Entry 6U5K (electron microscopy, 3.50 A resolution); this record covers chains e and p of the 54 polymer chains in the assembly.

[Chain e (and p)]
Molecule: Sheath PA0622
Source organism: Pseudomonas aeruginosa (strain ATCC 15692 / DSM 22644 / CIP 104116 / JCM 14847 / LMG 12228 / 1C / PRS 101 / PAO1)
Notes: chain p of this document is another copy of the same molecule, construct and numbering; everything in this record applies to it too
UniProtKB: G3XD39 (G3XD39_PSEAE); numbering as in UniProt (aligned over 1-386)
Amino-acid sequence (386 residues; numbered 1 to 386; the number before each row is that of its first residue):
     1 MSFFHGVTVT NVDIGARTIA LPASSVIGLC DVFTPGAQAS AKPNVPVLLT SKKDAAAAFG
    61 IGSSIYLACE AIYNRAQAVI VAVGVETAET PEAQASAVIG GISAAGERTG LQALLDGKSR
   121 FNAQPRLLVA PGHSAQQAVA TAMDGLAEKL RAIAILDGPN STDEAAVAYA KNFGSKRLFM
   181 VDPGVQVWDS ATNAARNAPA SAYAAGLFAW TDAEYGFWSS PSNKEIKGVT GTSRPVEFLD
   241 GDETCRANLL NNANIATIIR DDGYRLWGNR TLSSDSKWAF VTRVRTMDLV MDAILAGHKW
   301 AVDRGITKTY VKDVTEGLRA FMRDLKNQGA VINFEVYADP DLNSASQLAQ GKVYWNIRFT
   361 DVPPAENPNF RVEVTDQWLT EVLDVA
Unresolved in the structure: 1, 385-386

[Chain e / chain p interface]
Residue-residue contacts (55):
  Glu92(e) - Trp188(p)
  Glu92(e) - Asn193(p)
  Ala93(e) - Asn193(p)
  Ser96(e) - Trp188(p)  hydrogen bond
  Ser96(e) - Ser190(p)
  Ser96(e) - Asn193(p)  hydrogen bond
  Ile99(e) - Trp188(p)
  Gly100(e) - Ser190(p)
  Ile102(e) - Lys52(p)
  Ile102(e) - Lys53(p)
  Ile102(e) - Ala56(p)  hydrophobic
  Ile102(e) - Ile61(p)
  Ile102(e) - Tyr66(p)
  Ser103(e) - Ile61(p)
  Ala104(e) - Ile61(p)
  Gly106(e) - Lys53(p)
  Arg108(e) - Lys53(p)
  Gln112(e) - Lys52(p)
  Gln137(e) - Thr230(p)  hydrogen bond
  Gln137(e) - Asp262(p)
  Ala138(e) - Trp188(p)  hydrophobic
  Thr141(e) - Lys227(p)  hydrogen bond (side chain-backbone)
  Thr141(e) - Gly228(p)
  Thr141(e) - Val229(p)  hydrogen bond (side chain-backbone)
  Asp144(e) - Lys227(p)  salt bridge
  Gly145(e) - Asn74(p)
  Gly145(e) - Lys227(p)
  Glu148(e) - Arg75(p)  salt bridge
  Glu148(e) - Lys227(p)  salt bridge
  Lys149(e) - Tyr73(p)  hydrogen bond (side chain-backbone)
  Lys149(e) - Ala76(p)
  Ala168(e) - Asp261(p)
  Lys171(e) - Asp261(p)
  Lys171(e) - Tyr264(p)
  Asn172(e) - Asp261(p)
  Asn172(e) - Asp262(p)
  Asn172(e) - Tyr264(p)
  Phe173(e) - Glu225(p)
  Phe173(e) - Tyr264(p)
  Gly174(e) - Glu225(p)
  Gly174(e) - Tyr264(p)
  Gly174(e) - Arg265(p)
  Ser175(e) - Glu225(p)  hydrogen bond (backbone-side chain)
  Ser175(e) - Lys227(p)
  Ser274(e) - Arg265(p)  hydrogen bond
  Asp341(e) - Asn327(p)  hydrogen bond (backbone-side chain)
  Leu342(e) - Asn327(p)
  Leu342(e) - Gln328(p)
  Ser344(e) - Asp324(p)
  Ser346(e) - Thr18(p)
  Ser346(e) - Ala320(p)  hydrogen bond (side chain-backbone)
  Ser346(e) - Asp324(p)  hydrogen bond
  Gln347(e) - Asp324(p)  hydrogen bond
  Gln350(e) - Thr18(p)  hydrogen bond
  Gln350(e) - Ile19(p)  hydrogen bond (side chain-backbone)
Also at the interface, not in a pair above, chain e (32 interface residues in all): Ala95
Also at the interface, not in a pair above, chain p (31 interface residues in all): Gln77, Asp189, Trp210, Arg323

[Summary]
The interface between chain e and chain p involves 32 residues on one side and 31 on the other, with 14
hydrogen bonds and 3 salt bridges. Among the polar pairs are Asp144(e)-Lys227(p), Glu148(e)-Arg75(p) and
Glu148(e)-Lys227(p).
Chain e and chain p are both Sheath PA0622 (Pseudomonas aeruginosa (strain ATCC 15692 / DSM 22644 / CIP 104116
/ JCM 14847 / LMG 12228 / 1C / PRS 101 / PAO1)); the structure, CryoEM Structure of Pyocin R2 - postcontracted
- baseplate, was determined by electron microscopy together with 6PYT, 6U5B, 6U5F and 6U5J from the same
study.
